Entry 9EVZ (electron microscopy, 2.92 A resolution); this record covers chains A and B of the 8 polymer chains in the assembly.

# Chain A (and B)
Name: Envelope glycoprotein gp41
From: Human immunodeficiency virus 1
Notes: chain B of this document is another copy of the same molecule, construct and numbering; everything in this record applies to it too
Amino-acid sequence (170 residues; numbered 512 to 681; the number before each row is that of its first residue):
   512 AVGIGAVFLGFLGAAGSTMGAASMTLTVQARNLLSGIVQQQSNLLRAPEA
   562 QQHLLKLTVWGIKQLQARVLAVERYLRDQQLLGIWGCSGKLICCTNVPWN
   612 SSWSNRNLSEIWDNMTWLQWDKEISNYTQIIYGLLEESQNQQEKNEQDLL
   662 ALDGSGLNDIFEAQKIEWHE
Not modelled in the structure: 512-520, 548-567, 660-681 (chain B: 512-520, 548-567, 657-681)
Disulfides: C598-C604
Small-molecule neighbours: N-acetylglucosamine (NAG; 2-acetamido-2-deoxy-beta-D-glucopyranose): G524, G527, S528

# Chain A / chain B interface
Residue-residue contacts - 15 pairs, chain A then chain B:
  L576(A) - L576(B)  hydrophobic
  Q577(A) - L576(B)
  E584(A) - R579(B)  salt bridge
  L587(A) - L545(B)
  L587(A) - V583(B)  hydrophobic
  L587(A) - Y586(B)  hydrophobic
  Q591(A) - A541(B)
  Q591(A) - L545(B)
  Q591(A) - Y586(B)
  G594(A) - G600(B)
  I595(A) - R542(B)
  E647(A) - R542(B)  salt bridge
  N651(A) - M535(B)
  N651(A) - T538(B)
  Q658(A) - I603(B)
Also at the interface, not in a pair above, chain A (18 interface residues in all): V580, L581, V583, R588, L592, S599, E654, K655
Also at the interface, not in a pair above, chain B (17 interface residues in all): L537, S546, L587, K601, L602, C605

# In short
Chain A and chain B form an interface of 18 and 17 residues respectively; the contacts include 2 salt bridges.
Polar pairs include E584(A)-R579(B) and E647(A)-R542(B). Bound to chain A: N-acetylglucosamine.
Chain A and chain B are both Envelope glycoprotein gp41 (Human immunodeficiency virus 1); the structure, HIV-1
envelope glycoprotein (BG505 gp140 SOSIP.664) trimer in complex with ELC07 broadly neutralizing antibody, was
determined by electron microscopy.
